PDB entry 1Y7Z | X-ray diffraction, 1.98 A resolution | chains A and D of the 4 polymer chains in the assembly

== Chain A ==
Name: Hemoglobin alpha chain
Source organism: Homo sapiens
Reference sequence: P69905 (HBA_HUMAN); residues 1-141 here = UniProt positions 1-141
Chain sequence (141 residues; each row starts with the number of its first residue):
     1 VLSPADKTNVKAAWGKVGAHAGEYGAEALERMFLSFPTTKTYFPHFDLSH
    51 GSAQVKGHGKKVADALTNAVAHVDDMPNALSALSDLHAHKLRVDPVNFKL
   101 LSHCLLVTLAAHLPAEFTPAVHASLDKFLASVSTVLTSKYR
Curated features (UniProtKB/Swiss-Prot):
  - site: Lys61 (Not glycated)
  - natural variant: Asp6 (A6D: In J-Toronto; this construct carries the variant), Ala13 (A13D: In J-Paris 1/J-Aljezur), Glu27 (A27E: In Shenyang; this construct carries the variant), Lys61 (K61N: In Zambia; deletion: In Clinic), Asp64 (A64D: In Pontoise; this construct carries the variant), Asp75 (D75A: In Lille; D75G: In Chapel Hill; D75N: In G-Pest), Ala111 (A111D: In Petah Tikva)
Ion coordination: heme Fe near His87 (its only coordinating residue here)
Small-molecule neighbours: heme (HEM): Met32, Thr39, Tyr42, Phe43, His45, Phe46, His58, Lys61, Val62, Ala65, Leu66, Leu83, Leu86, His87, Leu91, Val93, Asn97, Phe98, Leu101, Val132, Ser133, Leu136

== Chain D ==
Name: Hemoglobin beta chain
Source organism: Homo sapiens
Reference sequence: P68871 (HBB_HUMAN); residue numbers follow UniProt; this construct covers 1-146
Chain sequence (146 residues; numbered 1 to 146; the number before each row is that of its first residue):
     1 MHLTPEEKSAVTALWGKVNVDEVGGEALGRLLVVYPWTQRFFESFGDLST
    51 PDAVMGNPKVKAHGKKVLGAFSDGLAHLDNLKGTFATLSELHCDKLHVDP
   101 ENFRLLGAVLVCVLAHHFGKEFTPPVQAAYQKVVAGVANALAHKYH
Sequence notes: engineered mutation Met1 (Val in P68871), Ala108 (Asn in P68871)
Curated features (UniProtKB/Swiss-Prot):
  - natural variant: Leu3 (H3L: In Graz; this construct carries the variant), Glu7 (E7A: In G-Makassar; E7K: In Hb C; E7Q: In Machida; E7V: In SKCA), Lys8 (E8K: In G-Siriraj; this construct carries the variant), Val11 (A11V: In Iraq-Halabja; this construct carries the variant), Gly16 (W16G: In Randwick; this construct carries the variant), Val23 (E23V: In D-Granada; this construct carries the variant), Gly24 (V24G: In Miyashiro; this construct carries the variant), Gly25 (G25D: In Moscva; G25R: In Riverdale-Bronx; G25V: In Savannah), Leu32 (L32P: In Yokohama), Val33 (L33V: In Muscat; this construct carries the variant), Arg40 (Q40R: In Tianshui; this construct carries the variant), Phe42 (F42Y: In Mequon; deletion: In Bruxelles), 11 further natural variant entries in UniProt
Ion coordination: heme Fe near His92 (its only coordinating residue here)
Small-molecule neighbours: heme (HEM): Leu31, Thr38, Phe41, Phe42, Phe45, His63, Lys66, Val67, Ala70, Phe71, Phe85, Leu88, Leu91, His92, Leu96, Val98, Asn102, Phe103, Leu106, Val137, Leu141

== How chain A and chain D interact ==
Residue-residue contacts - 26 pairs, chain A then chain D:
  Pro37(A) - His146(D)
  Thr38(A) - Pro100(D)
  Lys40(A) - His146(D)  hydrogen bond (side chain-backbone)
  Thr41(A) - His97(D)
  Thr41(A) - Asp99(D)
  Thr41(A) - Tyr145(D)
  Tyr42(A) - Arg40(D)
  Tyr42(A) - Asp99(D)  hydrogen bond
  Pro44(A) - His97(D)
  Leu91(A) - Arg40(D)  hydrogen bond (backbone-side chain)
  Arg92(A) - Trp37(D)
  Arg92(A) - Arg40(D)  hydrogen bond (backbone-side chain)
  Arg92(A) - Glu43(D)  salt bridge
  Asp94(A) - Trp37(D)  hydrogen bond
  Asp94(A) - Asp99(D)
  Asp94(A) - Glu101(D)
  Asp94(A) - Leu105(D)
  Pro95(A) - Trp37(D)
  Val96(A) - Glu101(D)
  Asn97(A) - Asp99(D)
  Tyr140(A) - Pro36(D)
  Tyr140(A) - Trp37(D)  hydrophobic
  Arg141(A) - Val34(D)  hydrogen bond (side chain-backbone)
  Arg141(A) - Tyr35(D)
  Arg141(A) - Pro36(D)
  Arg141(A) - Trp37(D)
Interface residues without a listed pair, chain D (15 interface residues in all): Gln39, Val98

== Overview ==
14 residues of chain A face 15 of chain D across their interface; the contacts include 6 hydrogen bonds and 1
salt bridge. Polar contacts include Arg92(A)-Glu43(D), Lys40(A)-His146(D) and Tyr42(A)-Asp99(D). Chain A binds
heme. Ligands of chain D: heme.
Here chain A is Hemoglobin alpha chain and chain D is Hemoglobin beta chain, both from Homo sapiens. Entry
1Y7Z (T-To-T(High) quaternary transitions in human hemoglobin: betaN108A deoxy low-salt (1 test set)) was
determined by X-ray diffraction (same publication as 1XXT, 1XY0, 1XZ5, 1XZ7, 1XZU, 1XZV and 45 further
entries).
